6UU3 - chains CCC and 111 of the 9 polymer chains in the assembly; structure by X-ray diffraction, 4.00 A resolution (low resolution: residue-level contacts below are approximate; hydrogen-bond / salt-bridge calls are withheld).

# Chain CCC
Protein: DNA-directed RNA polymerase subunit beta
Organism: Escherichia coli
Notes: EC 2.7.7.6
UniProt: P0A8V4 (RPOB_ECO57); residues 1-1342 here = UniProt positions 1-1342
Chain sequence (1342 residues; numbered 1 to 1342; the number before each row is that of its first residue):
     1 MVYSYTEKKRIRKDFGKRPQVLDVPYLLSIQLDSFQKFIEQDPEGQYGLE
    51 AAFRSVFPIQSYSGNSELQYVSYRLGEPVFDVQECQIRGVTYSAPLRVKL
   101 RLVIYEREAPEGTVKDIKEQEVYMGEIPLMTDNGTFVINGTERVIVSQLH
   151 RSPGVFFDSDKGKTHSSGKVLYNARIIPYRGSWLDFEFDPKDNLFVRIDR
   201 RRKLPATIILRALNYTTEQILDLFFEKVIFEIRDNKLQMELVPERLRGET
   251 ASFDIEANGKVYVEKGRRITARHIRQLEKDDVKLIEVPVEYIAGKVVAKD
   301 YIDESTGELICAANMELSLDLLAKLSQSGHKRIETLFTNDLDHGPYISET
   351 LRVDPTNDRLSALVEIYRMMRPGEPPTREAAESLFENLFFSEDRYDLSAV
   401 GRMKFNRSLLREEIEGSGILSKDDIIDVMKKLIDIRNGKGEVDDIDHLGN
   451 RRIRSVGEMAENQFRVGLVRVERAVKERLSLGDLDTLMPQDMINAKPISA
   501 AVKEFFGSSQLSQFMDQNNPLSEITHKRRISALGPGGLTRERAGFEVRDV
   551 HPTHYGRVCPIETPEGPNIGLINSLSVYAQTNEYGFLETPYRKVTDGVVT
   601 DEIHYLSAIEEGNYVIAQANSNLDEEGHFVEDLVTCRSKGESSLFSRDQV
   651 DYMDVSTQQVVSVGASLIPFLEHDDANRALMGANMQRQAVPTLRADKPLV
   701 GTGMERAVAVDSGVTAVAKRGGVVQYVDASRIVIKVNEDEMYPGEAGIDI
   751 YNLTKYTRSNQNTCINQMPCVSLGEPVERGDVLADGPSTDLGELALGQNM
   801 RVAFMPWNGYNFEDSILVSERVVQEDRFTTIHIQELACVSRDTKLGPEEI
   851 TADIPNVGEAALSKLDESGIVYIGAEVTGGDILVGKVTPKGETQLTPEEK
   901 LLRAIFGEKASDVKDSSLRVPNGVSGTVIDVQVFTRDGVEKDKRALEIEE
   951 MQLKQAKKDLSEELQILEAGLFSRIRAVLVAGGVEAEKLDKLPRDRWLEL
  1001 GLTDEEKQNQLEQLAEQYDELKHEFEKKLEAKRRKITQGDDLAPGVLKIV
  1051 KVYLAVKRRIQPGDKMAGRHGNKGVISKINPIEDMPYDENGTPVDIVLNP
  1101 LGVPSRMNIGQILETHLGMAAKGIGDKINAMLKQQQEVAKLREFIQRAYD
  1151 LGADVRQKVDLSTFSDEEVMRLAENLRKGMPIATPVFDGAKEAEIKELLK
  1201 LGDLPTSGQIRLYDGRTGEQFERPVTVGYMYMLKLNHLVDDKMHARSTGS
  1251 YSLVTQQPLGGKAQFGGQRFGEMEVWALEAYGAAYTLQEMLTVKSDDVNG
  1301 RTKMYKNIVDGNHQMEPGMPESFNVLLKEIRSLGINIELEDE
Not modelled in the structure: 1
Swiss-Prot annotation at these positions:
  - modified residue (N6-acetyllysine): Lys1022, Lys1200
Ligand contacts:
  - CTP: Arg678, Met681, Asp814, Lys1073, Arg1106
  - D4M ([(5R)-5-(5-methyl-2,4-dioxo-3,4-dihydropyrimidin-1(2h)-yl)-2,5-dihydrofuran-2-yl]methyl dihydrogen phosphate): Glu565, Lys1065, Lys1073

# Chain 111
Molecule: Synthetic DNA 50-MER (promoter non-template strand)
Sequence (50 nucleotides; row label = number of the first residue in the row):
    10 ACCTTGACATCCCACCTCACGTATGCTATAATGTGTGCAGTCTGACGCGG
Not modelled in the structure: 10-26, 45-47

# How chain CCC and chain 111 interact
Contacting residue pairs (12):
  Arg151(CCC) - DC51(111)
  Trp183(CCC) - DT50(111)
  Asp199(CCC) - DA48(111)
  Asp199(CCC) - DG49(111)
  Arg200(CCC) - DC51(111)
  Arg201(CCC) - DA48(111)
  Arg371(CCC) - DG44(111)
  Glu374(CCC) - DT43(111)
  Glu374(CCC) - DG44(111)
  Glu541(CCC) - DT52(111)
  Arg542(CCC) - DC51(111)
  Arg542(CCC) - DT52(111)
Interface residues without a listed pair, chain CCC (10 interface residues in all): Pro375
Interface residues without a listed pair, chain 111 (8 interface residues in all): DG42

# In short
Chain CCC and chain 111 form an interface of 10 and 8 residues respectively. Bound to chain CCC: CTP and
compound D4M.
Here chain CCC is DNA-directed RNA polymerase subunit beta (Escherichia coli) and chain 111 is Synthetic DNA
50-MER (promoter non-template strand). Entry 6UU3 (E. coli sigma-S transcription initiation complex with a
4-nt RNA and a CTP ("Old" crystal soaked ...) was determined by X-ray diffraction, deposited together with
6UTV, 6UTW, 6UTX, 6UTY, 6UTZ, 6UU0 and 11 further entries.
